PDB entry 8TWE | electron microscopy, 2.55 A resolution | chains B and C of the 4 polymer chains in the assembly

[Chain B]
Molecule: Serine/threonine-protein phosphatase 2A 55 kDa regulatory subunit B alpha isoform
Source organism: Homo sapiens
UniProtKB: P63151 (2ABA_HUMAN); residue numbers follow UniProt; this construct covers 2-447
Sequence (451 residues; each row starts with the number of its first residue; numbers below 1 keep their minus sign (Gly-3 is residue -3)):
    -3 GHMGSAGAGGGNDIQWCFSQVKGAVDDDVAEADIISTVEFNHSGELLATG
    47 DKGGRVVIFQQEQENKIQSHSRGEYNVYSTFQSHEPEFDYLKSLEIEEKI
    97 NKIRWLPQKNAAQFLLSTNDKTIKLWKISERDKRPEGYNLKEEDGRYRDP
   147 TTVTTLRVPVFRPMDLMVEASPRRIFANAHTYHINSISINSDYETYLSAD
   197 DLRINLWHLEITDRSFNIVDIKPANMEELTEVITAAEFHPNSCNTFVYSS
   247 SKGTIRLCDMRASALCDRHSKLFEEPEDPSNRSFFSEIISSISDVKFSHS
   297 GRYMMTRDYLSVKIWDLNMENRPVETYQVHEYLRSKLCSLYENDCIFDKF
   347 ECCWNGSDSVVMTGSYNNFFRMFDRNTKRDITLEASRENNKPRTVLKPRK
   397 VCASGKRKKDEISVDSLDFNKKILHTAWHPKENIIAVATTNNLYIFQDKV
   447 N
Disordered / not traced: -3 to 7, 21-25, 61-65, 273-275, 400-402, 447
Construct notes: expression tag (-3 to 1)
Curated features (UniProtKB/Swiss-Prot):
  - modified residue: Ala2 (N-acetylalanine)

[Chain C]
Molecule: Serine/threonine-protein phosphatase 2A catalytic subunit alpha isoform
Source organism: Homo sapiens
Notes: EC 3.1.3.16
UniProtKB: P67775 (PP2AA_HUMAN); numbering as in UniProt (aligned over 1-309)
Sequence (311 residues; each row starts with the number of its first residue; numbers below 1 keep their minus sign (Gly-1 is residue -1)):
    -1 GHMDEKVFTKELDQWIEQLNECKQLSESQVKSLCEKAKEILTKESNVQEV
    49 RCPVTVCGDVHGQFHDLMELFRIGGKSPDTNYLFMGDYVDRGYYSVETVT
    99 LLVALKVRYRERITILRGNHESRQITQVYGFYDECLRKYGNANVWKYFTD
   149 LFDYLPLTALVDGQIFCLHGGLSPSIDTLDHIRALDRLQEVPHEGPMCDL
   199 LWSDPDDRGGWGISPRGAGYTFGQDISETFNHANGLTLVSRAHQLVMEGY
   249 NWCHDRNVVTIFSAPNYCYRCGNQAAIMELDDTLKYSFLQFDPAPRRGEP
   299 HVTRRTPDYFL
Disordered / not traced: -1 to 298
Construct notes: expression tag (-1 to 0)
Modified / non-standard residues: Leu309 (methyl L-leucinate; MLL)
Curated features (UniProtKB/Swiss-Prot):
  - active site: His118 (Proton donor)
  - binding site (Mn(2+)): Asp57, His59, Asp85, Asn117, His167, His241
  - binding site (Zn(2+)): Asp57, His59, Asp85
  - binding site (Fe(3+)): Asp85, Asn117, His167, His241
  - modified residue: Tyr307 (Phosphotyrosine)
From the paper describing this entry:
  - catalytic residues: Arg89, Arg214, Arg268 (proposed by the authors, not directly observed)

[Interface between chain B and chain C]
Residue-residue contacts - 34 pairs, chain B then chain C:
  Ala173(B) with His299(C), hydrogen bond (backbone-side chain)
  Asn174(B) with His299(C)
  Ala175(B) with His299(C); Val300(C)
  Asn201(B) with Val300(C)
  Leu202(B) with Tyr307(C), hydrogen bond (backbone-side chain); Phe308(C), hydrophobic
  Trp203(B) with Tyr307(C)
  His204(B) with Tyr307(C)
  Ile207(B) with Tyr307(C), hydrophobic
  Thr208(B) with His299(C)
  Asp209(B) with His299(C), hydrogen bond (backbone-side chain)
  Arg210(B) with His299(C); Asp306(C), salt bridge
  Ser211(B) with His299(C), hydrogen bond (backbone-backbone); Val300(C); Thr301(C), hydrogen bond (backbone-backbone); Tyr307(C)
  Phe212(B) with Thr301(C); Arg302(C); Arg303(C); Thr304(C); Pro305(C); Tyr307(C)
  Asn213(B) with Val300(C); Thr301(C), hydrogen bond (backbone-backbone); Arg302(C), hydrogen bond (backbone-side chain)
  Ile214(B) with Arg302(C), hydrogen bond (backbone-side chain)
  Val215(B) with Arg302(C)
  Asp216(B) with Arg302(C)
  Met256(B) with Phe308(C), hydrophobic
  Ala260(B) with Thr304(C)
  Leu261(B) with Arg302(C)
  Asp263(B) with Arg302(C), salt bridge

[Summary]
21 residues of chain B and 10 residues of chain C are in contact; the contacts include 8 hydrogen bonds and 2
salt bridges. Among the polar pairs are Arg210(B)-Asp306(C), Asp263(B)-Arg302(C) and Ala173(B)-His299(C). The
paper reports catalytic residues Arg89(C), Arg214(C) and Arg268(C).
Chain B is Serine/threonine-protein phosphatase 2A 55 kDa regulatory subunit B alpha isoform and chain C is
Serine/threonine-protein phosphatase 2A catalytic subunit alpha isoform, both from Homo sapiens; the
structure, Cryo-EM structure of the PP2A:B55-FAM122A complex, B55 body, was determined by electron microscopy,
deposited together with 8TWI, 8SO0 and 8TTB.
